PDB entry 4YMT | X-ray diffraction, 2.60 A resolution | chains J and C of the 4 polymer chains in the assembly

# Chain J
Molecule: ABC-type polar amino acid transport system, ATPase component
Source organism: Caldanaerobacter subterraneus subsp. tengcongensis MB4
Reference sequence: Q8RCC2 (Q8RCC2_CALS4); numbering as in UniProt (aligned over 1-240)
Sequence (240 residues; row label = number of the first residue in the row):
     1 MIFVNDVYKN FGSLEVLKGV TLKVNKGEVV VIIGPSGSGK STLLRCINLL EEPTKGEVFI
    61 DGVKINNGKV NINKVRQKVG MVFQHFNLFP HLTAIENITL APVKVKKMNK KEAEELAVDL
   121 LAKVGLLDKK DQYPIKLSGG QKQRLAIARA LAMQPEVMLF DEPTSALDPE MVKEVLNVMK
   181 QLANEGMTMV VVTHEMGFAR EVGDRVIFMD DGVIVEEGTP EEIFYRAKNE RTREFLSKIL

# Chain C
Molecule: ABC-type amino acid transport system, permease component
Source organism: Caldanaerobacter subterraneus subsp. tengcongensis MB4
Reference sequence: Q8RCC3 (Q8RCC3_CALS4); residue numbers follow UniProt; this construct covers 1-220
Sequence (220 residues; row label = number of the first residue in the row):
     1 MTVDFLSMVK YTPLFISGLI MTLKLTFLAV TIGVLMGLFI ALMKMSSIKP IKLVASSYIE
    61 VIRGTPLLVQ LLLIYNGLMQ FGMNIPAFTA GVSALAINSS AYVAEIIRAG IQAVDPGQNE
   121 AARSLGMTHA MAMRYVIIPQ AIKNILPALG NEFIVMLKES AIVSVIGFAD LTRQADIIQS
   181 VTYRYFEPYI IIAAIYFVMT LTFSKLLSLF ERRLRAGDIR
Disordered / not traced: 216-220
Residues lining bound ligands: arginine (ARG): Thr-65, Pro-66, Leu-67, Leu-68, Asn-98, Ser-99, Tyr-102, Glu-152, Val-155, Met-156, Glu-159
From the paper describing this entry:
  - binding site for arginine: Pro-66, Leu-67, Asn-98, Tyr-102, Glu-152, Val-155, Met-156, Glu-159
  - mutagenesis - E152A: increased catalytic activity (ArtI/Arg/His-stimulated ATPase activity)
  - mutagenesis - Y189A: abolished catalytic activity

# Interface between chain J and chain C
Residue-residue contacts (37):
  Arg-45(J) / Glu-120(C)  salt bridge
  Asn-48(J) / Ser-124(C)  hydrogen bond
  Leu-50(J) / Ser-124(C)
  Asn-73(J) / Arg-123(C)  hydrogen bond
  Asn-73(J) / Gly-126(C)
  Asn-73(J) / Met-127(C)
  Asn-73(J) / Thr-128(C)
  Arg-76(J) / Arg-123(C)
  Arg-76(J) / Ser-124(C)
  Gln-77(J) / Gly-126(C)
  Phe-83(J) / Glu-120(C)
  Phe-83(J) / Ala-121(C)  hydrophobic
  Phe-83(J) / Ser-124(C)
  Asn-87(J) / Gly-117(C)  hydrogen bond (side chain-backbone)
  Asn-87(J) / Gln-118(C)
  Asn-87(J) / Ala-121(C)
  Leu-88(J) / Gln-118(C)  hydrogen bond (backbone-side chain)
  Phe-89(J) / Gln-118(C)
  Phe-89(J) / Ala-122(C)
  Phe-89(J) / Val-136(C)  hydrophobic
  Pro-90(J) / Gln-118(C)
  Pro-90(J) / Gln-140(C)
  His-91(J) / Tyr-135(C)  hydrogen bond (side chain-backbone)
  His-91(J) / Val-136(C)
  His-91(J) / Gln-140(C)
  Leu-100(J) / Met-127(C)  hydrophobic
  Leu-100(J) / Val-136(C)  hydrophobic
  Ala-101(J) / Leu-125(C)  hydrophobic
  Lys-104(J) / Met-131(C)
  Lys-104(J) / Tyr-135(C)
  Val-105(J) / Gly-126(C)
  Val-105(J) / Met-127(C)
  Val-105(J) / Met-131(C)
  Arg-149(J) / Ala-121(C)
  Arg-149(J) / Leu-125(C)
  Ala-150(J) / Leu-125(C)  hydrophobic
  Met-153(J) / Leu-125(C)
Interface residues without a listed pair, chain J (21 interface residues in all): Val-79, Met-81
Interface residues without a listed pair, chain C (17 interface residues in all): Pro-139, Lys-143

# Summary
21 residues of chain J and 17 residues of chain C are in contact, with 5 hydrogen bonds and 1 salt bridge.
Polar contacts include Arg-45(J)/Glu-120(C), Asn-48(J)/Ser-124(C) and Asn-73(J)/Arg-123(C). From the paper: a
binding site for arginine at Pro-66(C), Leu-67(C) and Asn-98(C) among others; E152A of chain C increases
catalytic activity (ArtI/Arg/His-stimulated ATPase activity).
Chain J is ABC-type polar amino acid transport system, ATPase component and chain C is ABC-type amino acid
transport system, permease component, both from Caldanaerobacter subterraneus subsp. tengcongensis MB4; the
structure, Crystal structure of an amino acid ABC transporter complex with arginines, was determined by X-ray
diffraction, deposited together with 4YMS, 4YMU, 4YMV, 4YMW and 4YMX.
